Entry 5VJX (X-ray diffraction, 2.69 A resolution); this record covers chains A and a of the 6 polymer chains in the assembly.

# Chain A (and a)
Name: CLOCK-interacting pacemaker
Organism: Mus musculus
Notes: chain a of this document is another copy of the same molecule, construct and numbering; everything in this record applies to it too
UniProtKB: Q8R0W1 (CIPC_MOUSE); residues 2-64 here correspond to UniProt positions 352-414 (UniProt number = residue number + 350)
Sequence (64 residues; row label = number of the first residue in the row):
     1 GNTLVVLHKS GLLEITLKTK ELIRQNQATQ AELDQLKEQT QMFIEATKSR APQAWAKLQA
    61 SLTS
Unresolved in the structure: 1-2, 48-53, 64 (chain a: 1-3, 50-56, 62-64)
Construct notes: expression tag (1)
Modified residues: Mse42 (selenomethionine; parent Met)

# Interface between chain A and chain a
Residue-residue contacts (14):
  Leu4(A) - Leu58(a)  hydrophobic
  Leu4(A) - Gln59(a)
  Leu7(A) - Gln59(a)
  Lys20(A) - Ser61(a)  hydrogen bond (side chain-backbone)
  Arg24(A) - Glu32(a)  salt bridge
  Arg24(A) - Gln35(a)
  Glu32(A) - Glu21(a)
  Glu32(A) - Arg24(a)  salt bridge
  Gln35(A) - Arg24(a)
  Trp55(A) - Leu4(a)  hydrophobic
  Ser61(A) - Lys20(a)  hydrogen bond (backbone-side chain)
  Leu62(A) - Leu13(a)  hydrophobic
  Leu62(A) - Thr16(a)
  Leu62(A) - Leu17(a)  hydrophobic
Also at the interface, not in a pair above, chain A (10 interface residues in all): Thr3

# Overview
Chain A and chain a form an interface of 10 and 12 residues respectively, with 2 hydrogen bonds and 2 salt
bridges. Polar contacts include Arg24(A)-Glu32(a) and Lys20(A)-Ser61(a).
Both chains are CLOCK-interacting pacemaker (Mus musculus). Entry 5VJX (Crystal structure of the CLOCK
Transcription Domain Exon19 in Complex with a Repressor) was determined by X-ray diffraction (same publication
as 5VJI).
